PDB entry 1FWC | X-ray diffraction, 2.00 A resolution | chains B and C of the 3 polymer chains in the assembly

# Chain B
Molecule: Urease
Organism: Klebsiella aerogenes
Notes: EC 3.5.1.5; engineered mutation(s): C(C 319)A
Reference sequence: P18315 (URE2_KLEAE); residues 1-106 here = UniProt positions 1-106
Amino-acid sequence (106 residues; each row starts with the number of its first residue):
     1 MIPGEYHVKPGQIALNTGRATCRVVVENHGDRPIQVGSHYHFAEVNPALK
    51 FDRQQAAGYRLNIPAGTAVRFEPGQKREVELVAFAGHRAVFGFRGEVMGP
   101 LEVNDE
Not modelled in the structure: 102-106
Curated features (UniProtKB/Swiss-Prot):
  - mutagenesis: H39 (H39A: Reduces activity by 20% and reduces thermal stability above 50 degrees Celsius), H41 (H41A: Reduces activity by 30% and reduces thermal stability above 50 degrees Celsius)

# Chain C
Molecule: Urease
Organism: Klebsiella aerogenes
Notes: EC 3.5.1.5
Reference sequence: P18314 (URE1_KLEAE); residues 1-567 here = UniProt positions 1-567
Amino-acid sequence (567 residues; numbered 1 to 567; the number before each row is that of its first residue):
     1 MSNISRQAYADMFGPTVGDKVRLADTELWIEVEDDLTTYGEEVKFGGGKV
    51 IRDGMGQGQMLAADCVDLVLTNALIVDHWGIVKADIGVKDGRIFAIGKAG
   101 NPDIQPNVTIPIGAATEVIAAEGKIVTAGGIDTHIHWICPQQAEEALVSG
   151 VTTMVGGGTGPAAGTHATTCTPGPWYISRMLQAADSLPVNIGLLGKGNVS
   201 QPDALREQVAAGVIGLKIHEDWGATPAAIDCALTVADEMDIQVALHSDTL
   251 NESGFVEDTLAAIGGRTIHTFHTEGAGGGHAPDIITACAHPNILPSSTNP
   301 TLPYTLNTIDEHLDMLMVAHHLDPDIAEDVAFAESRIRRETIAAEDVLHD
   351 LGAFSLTSSDSQAMGRVGEVILRTWQVAHRMKVQRGALAEETGDNDNFRV
   401 KRYIAKYTINPALTHGIAHEVGSIEVGKLADLVVWSPAFFGVKPATVIKG
   451 GMIAIAPMGDINASIPTPQPVHYRPMFGALGSARHHCRLTFLSQAAAANG
   501 VAERLNLRSAIAVVKGCRTVQKADMVHNSLQPNITVDAQTYEVRVDGELI
   551 TSEPADVLPMAQRYFLF
Not modelled in the structure: 1
Modified / non-standard residues: K217 (lysine nz-carboxylic acid; KCX)
Differences from the reference sequence: modified residue (217); engineered mutation A319 (Cys in P18314)
Bound ions: Ni2+ site 1: H134, H136, K217, D360; Ni2+ site 2: K217, H246, H272
Curated features (UniProtKB/Swiss-Prot):
  - active site: H320 (Proton donor)
  - binding site (Ni(2+)): H134, H136, K217, H246, H272, D360
  - binding site (substrate): H219
  - modified residue: K217 (N6-carboxylysine)
  - mutagenesis: H134 (H134A: Abrogates activity and reduces binding to nickel ions), H136 (H136A: Abrogates activity and reduces binding to nickel ions), K217 (K217A/C/E: Reduces activity 8000-fold and abrogates binding to nickel ions), H219 (H219A: Reduces activity 500-fold and increases KM 1000-fold. Resistant to inactivation by diethylpyrocarbonate and iodoacetamide; H219N/Q: Increases KM 100-fold; optimum pH is 6), D221 (D221A: Reduces activity 1000-fold and increases KM 10-fold; D221N: Reduces activity 50-fold), H246 (H246A: Abrogates activity and reduces binding to nickel ions), H312 (H312A: Enhances thermal stability above 50 degrees Celsius), H320 (H320A: Reduces activity 100000-fold, but increases KM only 3-fold; optimum pH is 6.75. Resistant to inactivation by diethylpyrocarbonate and iodoacetamide ...), R336 (R336Q: Reduces activity 10000-fold, but has no effect on KM)

# Interface between chain B and chain C
Pairs across the interface - 82 pairs, chain B then chain C:
  M1(B) - R22(C)
  M1(B) - D25(C)
  M1(B) - R563(C)
  I2(B) - R22(C)
  P3(B) - A24(C)
  P3(B) - A438(C)
  P3(B) - Y564(C)
  G4(B) - V21(C)
  G4(B) - R22(C)
  G4(B) - A24(C)  hydrogen bond (backbone-backbone)
  G4(B) - P437(C)
  G4(B) - A438(C)
  E5(B) - V21(C)
  E5(B) - R22(C)  salt bridge
  E5(B) - W29(C)
  Y6(B) - P15(C)
  Y6(B) - K20(C)
  Y6(B) - V21(C)  hydrophobic
  Y6(B) - G123(C)
  H7(B) - D19(C)
  H7(B) - K20(C)  hydrogen bond (backbone-backbone)
  H7(B) - W29(C)
  V8(B) - R6(C)
  V8(B) - Q7(C)
  V8(B) - A10(C)  hydrophobic
  V8(B) - D19(C)
  K9(B) - R6(C)
  K9(B) - V17(C)
  K9(B) - D19(C)  hydrogen bond (backbone-side chain)
  G11(B) - S5(C)
  G11(B) - R6(C)  hydrogen bond (backbone-backbone)
  Q12(B) - N3(C)  hydrogen bond
  Q12(B) - I4(C)
  I13(B) - N3(C)
  I13(B) - I4(C)  hydrogen bond (backbone-backbone)
  I13(B) - R6(C)
  I13(B) - Y39(C)  hydrophobic
  A14(B) - S2(C)
  A14(B) - N3(C)
  A14(B) - Y39(C)
  L15(B) - S2(C)  hydrogen bond (backbone-backbone)
  L15(B) - I4(C)  hydrophobic
  L15(B) - Y39(C)
  L15(B) - G40(C)
  N16(B) - Y39(C)  hydrogen bond (backbone-backbone)
  N16(B) - G40(C)
  N16(B) - E41(C)
  R19(B) - E41(C)  salt bridge
  G37(B) - R52(C)
  S38(B) - V50(C)
  H39(B) - G40(C)
  H39(B) - E41(C)  salt bridge
  H39(B) - V50(C)
  H39(B) - M55(C)
  Y40(B) - M55(C)  hydrophobic
  R60(B) - G40(C)
  R60(B) - E41(C)  salt bridge
  N62(B) - S2(C)  hydrogen bond (side chain-backbone)
  P64(B) - S2(C)
  A65(B) - F13(C)
  A65(B) - G40(C)
  A65(B) - E42(C)
  A65(B) - V50(C)  hydrophobic
  G66(B) - K49(C)  hydrogen bond (backbone-side chain)
  G66(B) - V50(C)
  F84(B) - I104(C)  hydrophobic
  A85(B) - D103(C)
  A85(B) - I104(C)  hydrogen bond (backbone-backbone)
  A85(B) - P106(C)
  G86(B) - P102(C)
  G86(B) - Q105(C)
  H87(B) - P102(C)  hydrogen bond (backbone-backbone)
  H87(B) - D103(C)  salt bridge
  R88(B) - D103(C)  hydrogen bond (backbone-backbone)
  A89(B) - D103(C)  hydrogen bond (backbone-backbone)
  A89(B) - I104(C)
  F91(B) - G54(C)
  F91(B) - Q59(C)
  F91(B) - D103(C)
  G92(B) - D53(C)
  F93(B) - G54(C)
  F93(B) - M55(C)  hydrophobic
Other interface residues (no listed pair), chain B (37 interface residues in all): P10, I63, T67
Other interface residues (no listed pair), chain C (44 interface residues in all): Y9, M12, G14, T16, G18, G48

# Overview
Chain B and chain C form an interface of 37 and 44 residues respectively; the contacts include 14 hydrogen
bonds and 5 salt bridges. Polar contacts include E5(B)-R22(C), R19(B)-E41(C) and H39(B)-E41(C).
Here chain B is Urease and chain C is Urease, both from Klebsiella aerogenes. Entry 1FWC (Klebsiella aerogenes
urease, C319A variant at ph 8.5) was determined by X-ray diffraction (same publication as 1FWA, 1FWB, 1FWD,
1FWE, 1FWF, 1FWG, 1FWH and 1FWJ).
